5BOU - chains O and U of the 28 polymer chains in the assembly; structure by X-ray diffraction, 2.60 A resolution.

[Chain O]
Protein: Proteasome subunit alpha type-2
Source organism: Saccharomyces cerevisiae S288c
Notes: EC 3.4.25.1
Reference sequence: P23639 (PSA2_YEAST); residues 1-250 here = UniProt positions 1-250
Amino-acid sequence (250 residues; row label = number of the first residue in the row):
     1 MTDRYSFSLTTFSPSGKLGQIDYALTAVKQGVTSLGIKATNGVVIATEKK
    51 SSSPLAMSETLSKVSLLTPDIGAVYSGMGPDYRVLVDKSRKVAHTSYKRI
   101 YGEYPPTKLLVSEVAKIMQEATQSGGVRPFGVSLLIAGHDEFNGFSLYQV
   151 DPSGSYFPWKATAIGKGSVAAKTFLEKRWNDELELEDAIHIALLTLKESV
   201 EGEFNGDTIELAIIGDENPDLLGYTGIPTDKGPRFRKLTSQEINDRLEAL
UniProt features mapped onto this chain:
  - cross-link: Lys108 (Glycyl lysine isopeptide (Lys-Gly) (interchain with G-Cter in ubiquitin))

[Chain U]
Protein: Proteasome subunit alpha type-1
Source organism: Saccharomyces cerevisiae S288c
Notes: EC 3.4.25.1
Reference sequence: P21243 (PSA1_YEAST); residues -8 to 243 here correspond to UniProt positions 1-252 (UniProt number = residue number + 9)
Amino-acid sequence (252 residues; each row starts with the number of its first residue; numbers below 1 keep their minus sign (Met-8 is residue -8)):
    -8 MSGAAAASAAGYDRHITIFSPEGRLYQVEYAFKATNQTNINSLAVRGKDC
    42 TVVISQKKVPDKLLDPTTVSYIFCISRTIGMVVNGPIPDARNAALRAKAE
    92 AAEFRYKYGYDMPCDVLAKRMANLSQIYTQRAYMRPLGVILTFVSVDEEL
   142 GPSIYKTDPAGYYVGYKATATGPKQQEITTNLENHFKKSKIDHINEESWE
   192 KVVEFAITHMIDALGTEFSKNDLEVGVATKDKFFTLSAENIEERLVAIAE
   242 QD
Disordered / not traced: -8 to 1, 243

[How chain O and chain U interact]
Contacting residue pairs (69; chain O residue first):
  Asp3(O) - Tyr124(U)
  Tyr5(O) - Ile7(U)
  Tyr5(O) - Ala123(U)  hydrophobic
  Tyr5(O) - Tyr124(U)  hydrophobic
  Leu9(O) - Ile9(U)  hydrophobic
  Leu9(O) - Ala123(U)  hydrophobic
  Gln20(O) - Ile9(U)
  Gln20(O) - Phe10(U)  hydrogen bond (side chain-backbone)
  Tyr23(O) - Phe10(U)  hydrophobic
  Tyr23(O) - Ser11(U)
  Tyr23(O) - Pro12(U)  hydrophobic
  Tyr23(O) - Gly14(U)
  Ala24(O) - Phe10(U)  hydrophobic
  Thr26(O) - Pro12(U)
  Thr26(O) - Glu13(U)
  Ala27(O) - Gly14(U)
  Ser52(O) - Tyr153(U)
  Ser53(O) - Thr170(U)
  Ser53(O) - Glu174(U)
  Pro54(O) - Lys158(U)  hydrogen bond (backbone-side chain)
  Pro54(O) - Glu174(U)
  Leu55(O) - Tyr157(U)
  Leu55(O) - Lys158(U)  hydrogen bond (backbone-backbone)
  Leu55(O) - Ala159(U)
  Leu55(O) - Thr170(U)
  Leu55(O) - Leu173(U)  hydrophobic
  Leu55(O) - Glu174(U)
  Leu55(O) - Phe177(U)  hydrophobic
  Ala56(O) - Gly156(U)
  Ala56(O) - Tyr157(U)  hydrophobic
  Met57(O) - Arg37(U)
  Met57(O) - Val155(U)
  Met57(O) - Gly156(U)  hydrogen bond (backbone-backbone)
  Met57(O) - Tyr157(U)
  Met57(O) - Lys158(U)
  Thr60(O) - Tyr146(U)
  Thr60(O) - Val155(U)
  Thr60(O) - Gly156(U)  hydrogen bond (side chain-backbone)
  Leu61(O) - Tyr153(U)
  Leu61(O) - Val155(U)  hydrophobic
  Met78(O) - Phe10(U)  hydrophobic
  Met78(O) - Leu16(U)  hydrophobic
  Pro80(O) - Gln117(U)
  Pro80(O) - Ala151(U)
  Pro80(O) - Gly152(U)
  Pro80(O) - Tyr153(U)
  Asp81(O) - Gln117(U)
  Arg83(O) - Ala113(U)  hydrogen bond (side chain-backbone)
  Arg83(O) - Asn114(U)
  Arg83(O) - Gly152(U)  hydrogen bond (side chain-backbone)
  Arg83(O) - Tyr154(U)
  Val84(O) - Asn114(U)
  Val84(O) - Gln117(U)
  Asp87(O) - Lys110(U)  salt bridge
  Asp87(O) - Asn114(U)
  Ala121(O) - Gln121(U)
  Gly126(O) - Gln121(U)
  Gly126(O) - Arg122(U)
  Gly126(O) - Ala123(U)  hydrogen bond (backbone-backbone)
  Val127(O) - Gln121(U)
  Val127(O) - Arg122(U)
  Arg128(O) - Thr8(U)
  Arg128(O) - Phe10(U)
  Arg128(O) - Leu16(U)
  Arg128(O) - Thr120(U)  hydrogen bond (side chain-backbone)
  Arg128(O) - Gln121(U)  hydrogen bond (backbone-backbone)
  Pro129(O) - Phe10(U)
  Phe130(O) - Gln121(U)
  Gly131(O) - Phe10(U)
Interface residues without a listed pair, chain O (31 interface residues in all): Met1, Thr2

[Summary]
31 residues of chain O face 33 of chain U across their interface; the contacts include 10 hydrogen bonds and 1
salt bridge. Among the polar pairs are Asp87(O)-Lys110(U), Gln20(O)-Phe10(U) and Pro54(O)-Lys158(U).
Chain O is Proteasome subunit alpha type-2 and chain U is Proteasome subunit alpha type-1, both from
Saccharomyces cerevisiae S288c; the structure, Yeast 20S proteasome in complex with a beta1 / beta2 specific
non-peptidic sulfonamide Ligand, was determined by X-ray diffraction.
